PDB entry 3JC2 | electron microscopy, 3.60 A resolution | chains 1 and 2 of the 4 polymer chains in the assembly

Chain 1:
Name: Protein transport protein Sec61 subunit alpha isoform 1
Source organism: Canis lupus familiaris
UniProtKB: P38377 (S61A1_CANFA); residues 1-476 here = UniProt positions 1-476
Sequence (476 residues; row label = number of the first residue in the row):
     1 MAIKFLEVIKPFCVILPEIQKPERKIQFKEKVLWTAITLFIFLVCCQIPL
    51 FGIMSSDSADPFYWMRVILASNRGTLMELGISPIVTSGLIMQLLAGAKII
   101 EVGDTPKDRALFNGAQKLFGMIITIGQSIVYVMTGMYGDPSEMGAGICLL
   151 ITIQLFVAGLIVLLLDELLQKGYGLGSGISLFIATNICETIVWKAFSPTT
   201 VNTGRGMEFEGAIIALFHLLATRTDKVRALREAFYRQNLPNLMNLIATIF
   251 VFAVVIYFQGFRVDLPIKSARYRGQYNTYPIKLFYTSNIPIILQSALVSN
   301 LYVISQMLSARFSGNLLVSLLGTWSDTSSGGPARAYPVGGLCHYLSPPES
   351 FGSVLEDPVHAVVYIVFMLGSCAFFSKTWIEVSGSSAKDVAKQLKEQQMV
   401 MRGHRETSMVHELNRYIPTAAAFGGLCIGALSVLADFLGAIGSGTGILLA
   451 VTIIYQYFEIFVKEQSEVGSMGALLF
Unresolved in the structure: 1-10, 54-73, 136-146, 313-336, 467-476

Chain 2:
Name: Protein transport protein Sec61 subunit gamma
Source organism: Canis lupus familiaris
UniProtKB: P60058 (SC61G_CANFA); residues 7-68 here = UniProt positions 7-68
Sequence (62 residues; each row starts with the number of its first residue):
     7 FVEPSRQFVKDSIRLVKRCTKPDRKEFQKIAMATAIGFAIMGFIGFFVKL
    57 IHIPINNIIVGG
UniProt features mapped onto this chain:
  - modified residue: S18 (Phosphoserine)

Chain 1 / chain 2 interface:
Pairs across the interface (45; chain 1 residue first):
  F40(1) - I50(2)  hydrophobic
  L43(1) - M47(2)
  L43(1) - I50(2)
  L43(1) - V54(2)
  Q47(1) - V54(2)
  Q47(1) - H58(2)  hydrogen bond
  P49(1) - H58(2)
  I183(1) - M47(2)  hydrophobic
  I187(1) - G43(2)
  I187(1) - F44(2)
  I187(1) - M47(2)  hydrophobic
  C188(1) - M47(2)  hydrogen bond (side chain-backbone)
  C188(1) - G48(2)
  I191(1) - F44(2)  hydrophobic
  V192(1) - F52(2)  hydrophobic
  F196(1) - F52(2)  hydrophobic
  F252(1) - T40(2)
  A253(1) - F33(2)
  I256(1) - F33(2)  hydrophobic
  I256(1) - I36(2)  hydrophobic
  Y257(1) - P28(2)
  Y257(1) - F33(2)  hydrophobic
  G260(1) - P28(2)
  F261(1) - C25(2)  hydrophobic
  F261(1) - K27(2)
  F261(1) - P28(2)
  R262(1) - C25(2)  hydrogen bond (backbone-side chain)
  R262(1) - T26(2)  hydrogen bond (backbone-backbone)
  V263(1) - R24(2)
  V263(1) - C25(2)  hydrophobic
  D264(1) - R24(2)  hydrogen bond (backbone-side chain)
  L283(1) - L21(2)  hydrophobic
  Y416(1) - R24(2)  hydrogen bond
  T419(1) - D17(2)
  T419(1) - L21(2)
  A420(1) - L21(2)  hydrophobic
  A422(1) - F14(2)  hydrophobic
  F423(1) - S18(2)
  I454(1) - A39(2)
  I454(1) - T40(2)
  Y455(1) - I36(2)  hydrophobic
  F458(1) - K35(2)
  F458(1) - M38(2)  hydrophobic
  F458(1) - A39(2)  hydrophobic
  E459(1) - K35(2)  salt bridge
Also at the interface, not in a pair above, chain 1 (34 interface residues in all): L39, V44, A184, L265, L426
Also at the interface, not in a pair above, chain 2 (27 interface residues in all): V22, I46, G51, K55

Summary:
The interface between chain 1 and chain 2 involves 34 residues on one side and 27 on the other, with 6
hydrogen bonds and 1 salt bridge. Polar contacts include E459(1)-K35(2), Q47(1)-H58(2) and C188(1)-M47(2).
Here chain 1 is Protein transport protein Sec61 subunit alpha isoform 1 and chain 2 is Protein transport
protein Sec61 subunit gamma, both from Canis lupus familiaris. Entry 3JC2 (The structure of the mammalian
Sec61 channel opened by a signal sequence) was determined by electron microscopy.
